6GFO - chains A and D of the 6 polymer chains in the assembly; structure by X-ray diffraction, 2.10 A resolution.

Chain A (and D):
Protein: Glyceraldehyde-3-phosphate dehydrogenase
Source organism: Thermosynechococcus elongatus (strain BP-1)
Notes: EC 1.2.1.-; chain D of this document is another copy of the same molecule, construct and numbering; everything in this record applies to it too
Reference sequence: Q8DIW5 (Q8DIW5_THEEB); numbering as in UniProt (aligned over 1-337)
Amino-acid sequence (339 residues; row label = number of the first residue in the row; numbers below 1 keep their minus sign (Gly-1 is residue -1)):
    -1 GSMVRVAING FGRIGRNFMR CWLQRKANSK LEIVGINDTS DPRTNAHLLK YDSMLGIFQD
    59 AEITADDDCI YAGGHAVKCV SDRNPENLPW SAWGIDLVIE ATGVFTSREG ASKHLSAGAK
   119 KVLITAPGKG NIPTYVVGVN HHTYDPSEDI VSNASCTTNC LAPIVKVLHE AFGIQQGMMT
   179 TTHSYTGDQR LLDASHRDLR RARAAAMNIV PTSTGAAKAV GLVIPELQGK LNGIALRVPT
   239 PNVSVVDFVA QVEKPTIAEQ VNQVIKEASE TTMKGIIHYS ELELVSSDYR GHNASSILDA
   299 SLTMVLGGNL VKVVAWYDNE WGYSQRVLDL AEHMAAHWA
Disordered / not traced: -1
Sequence notes: expression tag (-1 to 0)
Small-molecule neighbours: NAD (nicotinamide-adenine-dinucleotide): Asn7, Gly8, Phe9, Gly10, Arg11, Ile12, Asn35, Asp36, Thr37, Asp80, Arg81, Ala99, Thr100, Gly101, Val102, Phe103, Thr123, Ala124, Cys154, Thr184, Asn317, Glu318, Tyr321

How chain A and chain D interact:
Contacting residue pairs (54):
  Arg11(A) with Asp191(D)
  Arg14(A) with Asp191(D), hydrogen bond (side chain-backbone)
  Ser38(A) with Ser193(D)
  Thr42(A) with His194(D); Leu197(D)
  His45(A) with Leu197(D)
  Leu46(A) with Ala192(D); Ser193(D); Ala200(D), hydrophobic; Arg201(D)
  Tyr49(A) with Asp191(D); Arg201(D)
  Asp50(A) with Asp191(D); Arg201(D)
  Ser51(A) with Asp191(D), hydrogen bond (backbone-side chain); Arg201(D), hydrogen bond; Met205(D); Asn206(D), hydrogen bond
  Tyr183(A) with Leu189(D), hydrophobic; Leu190(D), hydrophobic; Ala204(D)
  Thr184(A) with Leu189(D); Leu190(D)
  Gln187(A) with Leu189(D)
  Leu189(A) with Tyr183(D), hydrophobic; Thr184(D); Gln187(D); Leu189(D), hydrophobic; Ala203(D), hydrophobic
  Leu190(A) with Tyr183(D), hydrophobic; Pro239(D)
  Asp191(A) with Arg11(D); Arg14(D), hydrogen bond (backbone-side chain); Tyr49(D); Asp50(D); Ser51(D), hydrogen bond
  Ala192(A) with Leu46(D)
  Ser193(A) with Thr37(D); Ser38(D); Leu46(D)
  Leu197(A) with Thr42(D); His45(D)
  Arg201(A) with Tyr49(D), hydrogen bond (side chain-backbone); Asp50(D); Ser51(D), hydrogen bond
  Ala203(A) with Leu189(D), hydrophobic
  Ala204(A) with Tyr183(D); Ala204(D), hydrophobic
  Met205(A) with Ser51(D); Tyr183(D); Pro239(D), hydrophobic
  Asn206(A) with Ser51(D), hydrogen bond
  Pro239(A) with Leu190(D), hydrophobic; Met205(D)
Other interface residues (no listed pair), chain A (32 interface residues in all): Thr37, Met52, Gly185, Arg188, His194, Ala200, Ala202, Glu318
Other interface residues (no listed pair), chain D (31 interface residues in all): Met52, Gly185, Ala202, Glu318

Summary:
Chain A and chain D form an interface of 32 and 31 residues respectively; the contacts include 9 hydrogen
bonds. Polar contacts include Arg14(A)-Asp191(D), Ser51(A)-Asp191(D) and Ser51(A)-Arg201(D). Chain A binds
NAD.
Chain A and chain D are both Glyceraldehyde-3-phosphate dehydrogenase (Thermosynechococcus elongatus (strain
BP-1)); the structure, cyanobacterial GAPDH with full-length CP12, was determined by X-ray diffraction (same
publication as 6GFQ, 6GG7, 6GHL, 6GHR and 6GVE).
